PDB entry 4JDK | X-ray diffraction, 2.40 A resolution | chains A and B

# Chain A
Name: Serine/threonine-protein kinase PAK 4
Organism: Homo sapiens
Notes: EC 2.7.11.1
UniProtKB: O96013 (PAK4_HUMAN); numbering as in UniProt (aligned over 286-591)
Chain sequence (346 residues; each row starts with the number of its first residue):
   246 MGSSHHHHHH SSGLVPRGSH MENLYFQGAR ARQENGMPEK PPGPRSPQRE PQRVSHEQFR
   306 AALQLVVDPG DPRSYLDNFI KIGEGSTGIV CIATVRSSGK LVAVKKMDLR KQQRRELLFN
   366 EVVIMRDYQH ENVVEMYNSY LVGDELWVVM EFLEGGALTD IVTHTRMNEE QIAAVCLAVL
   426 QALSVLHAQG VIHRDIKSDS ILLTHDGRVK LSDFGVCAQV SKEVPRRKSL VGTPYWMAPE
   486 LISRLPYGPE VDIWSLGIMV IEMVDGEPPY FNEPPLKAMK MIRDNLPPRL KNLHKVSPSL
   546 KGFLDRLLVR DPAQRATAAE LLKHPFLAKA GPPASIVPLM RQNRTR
Unresolved in the structure: 246-299, 590-591
Construct notes: expression tag (246-285); engineered mutation Val461 (Phe in O96013)
Modified positions: Ser474 (phosphoserine; SEP); Thr562 (phosphothreonine; TPO)
Swiss-Prot annotation at these positions:
  - region: Arg298 to Asn323 (GEF-interaction domain (GID))
  - active site: Asp440 (Proton acceptor)
  - binding site (ATP): Ile327 to Val335, Lys350, Glu396 to Leu398, Asp458 to Gly460
  - modified residue (Phosphoserine): Ser291, Ser474
Reported in the primary citation:
  - post-translational modification sites: Ser474

# Chain B
Name: Paktide S
Chain sequence (7 residues; each row starts with the number of its first residue; numbers below 1 keep their minus sign (Arg-4 is residue -4)):
    -4 RRRRSWY
Unresolved in the structure: -4

# Interface between chain A and chain B
Contacting residue pairs (34; chain A residue first):
  Ser331(A) with Ser0(B), hydrogen bond; Tyr2(B), hydrogen bond (backbone-side chain)
  Gln357(A) with Tyr2(B), hydrogen bond
  Gln358(A) with Ser0(B); Trp1(B); Tyr2(B)
  Arg359(A) with Tyr2(B)
  Leu362(A) with Tyr2(B), hydrophobic
  Thr404(A) with Arg-2(B)
  Asp440(A) with Ser0(B), hydrogen bond
  Lys442(A) with Arg-2(B), hydrogen bond (side chain-backbone)
  Ser443(A) with Arg-2(B), hydrogen bond
  Asp444(A) with Arg-2(B), salt bridge
  Val461(A) with Trp1(B); Tyr2(B), hydrophobic
  Leu475(A) with Trp1(B), hydrophobic; Tyr2(B)
  Val476(A) with Trp1(B); Tyr2(B), hydrophobic
  Gly477(A) with Ser0(B); Trp1(B), hydrogen bond (backbone-backbone)
  Thr478(A) with Arg-3(B); Arg-2(B); Arg-1(B); Ser0(B)
  Pro479(A) with Arg-1(B); Trp1(B)
  Tyr480(A) with Arg-3(B)
  Trp481(A) with Arg-2(B)
  Glu507(A) with Arg-2(B), salt bridge
  Phe516(A) with Arg-3(B); Arg-2(B)
  Leu521(A) with Trp1(B), hydrophobic
  Met524(A) with Trp1(B), hydrophobic
Other interface residues (no listed pair), chain A (25 interface residues in all): Thr332, Lys356, Met482

# In short
25 residues of chain A and 6 residues of chain B are in contact; the contacts include 7 hydrogen bonds and 2
salt bridges. Polar contacts include Asp444(A)-Arg-2(B), Glu507(A)-Arg-2(B) and Ser331(A)-Ser0(B). Curated
annotation (UniProt) lists active-site residue Asp440(A) and 16 ATP-binding residues on chain A. The paper
reports a modification site at Ser474(A).
Chain A is Serine/threonine-protein kinase PAK 4 (Homo sapiens) and chain B is Paktide S; the structure,
Crystal structure of Serine/threonine-protein kinase PAK 4 F461V mutant in complex with Paktide S peptide
substrate, was determined by X-ray diffraction, deposited together with 4JDH, 4JDI and 4JDJ.
